PDB entry 7CCJ | X-ray diffraction, 3.30 A resolution | chains A and F of the 3 polymer chains in the assembly

Chain A:
Name: HNHc domain-containing protein
Source organism: Streptomyces pristinaespiralis
Notes: fragment: Sulfur binding domain
UniProtKB: A0A0M4DML1 (A0A0M4DML1_STRPR); residue numbers follow UniProt; this construct covers 1-165
Chain sequence (165 residues; row label = number of the first residue in the row):
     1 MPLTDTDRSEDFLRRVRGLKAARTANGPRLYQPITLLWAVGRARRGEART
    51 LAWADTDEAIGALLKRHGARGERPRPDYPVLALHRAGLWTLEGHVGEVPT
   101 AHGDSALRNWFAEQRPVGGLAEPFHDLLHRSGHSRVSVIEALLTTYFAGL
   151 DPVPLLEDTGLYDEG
Disordered / not traced: 1-3, 163-165
Reported in the primary citation:
  - binding site for the 8-nt DNA strand: His102, Asp104

Chain F:
Molecule: 8-nt DNA strand
Sequence (8 nucleotides; row label = number of the first residue in the row):
     1 GATGXTCC
Modified residues: AS (2-deoxy-adenosine -5'-thio-monophosphate) at position 5

How chain A and chain F interact:
Residue-residue contacts - 29 pairs, chain A then chain F:
  Lys20(A) with DT3(F), base contact; DG4(F), sugar contact
  Ala21(A) with DG4(F), phosphate contact; AS_5(F), phosphate contact
  Ala22(A) with DG4(F), hydrogen bond to the phosphate; AS_5(F), hydrogen bond to the phosphate
  Arg29(A) with AS_5(F), phosphate contact; DT6(F), salt bridge to the phosphate
  Tyr31(A) with AS_5(F), base contact; DT6(F), hydrogen bond to the phosphate
  Gln32(A) with DG4(F), phosphate contact
  Arg73(A) with DT6(F), salt bridge to the phosphate; DC7(F), base contact
  Tyr78(A) with AS_5(F), base contact; DT6(F), base contact
  Pro79(A) with AS_5(F), base contact
  Ala82(A) with DG4(F), phosphate contact
  Arg85(A) with DT3(F), hydrogen bond to the phosphate; DG4(F), salt bridge to the phosphate
  Thr100(A) with DT3(F), phosphate contact; DG4(F), phosphate contact
  Ala101(A) with DG4(F), hydrogen bond to the phosphate; AS_5(F), base contact
  His102(A) with DT3(F), base contact; DG4(F), hydrogen bond to the base; AS_5(F), base contact
  Gly103(A) with AS_5(F), base contact; DT6(F), base contact
  Asp104(A) with DC7(F), hydrogen bond to the base
Also at the interface, not in a pair above, chain A (17 interface residues in all): Gly71

Summary:
Chain A and chain F form an interface of 17 and 5 residues respectively; the contacts include 7 hydrogen bonds
and 3 salt bridges. Polar contacts include His102(A)-DG4(F), Asp104(A)-DC7(F) and Ala22(A)-DG4(F). From the
paper: a binding site for the 8-nt DNA strand at His102(A) and Asp104(A).
Here chain A is HNHc domain-containing protein (Streptomyces pristinaespiralis) and chain F is an 8-nt DNA
strand. Entry 7CCJ (Sulfur binding domain of SprMcrA complexed with phosphorothioated DNA) was determined by
X-ray diffraction, deposited together with 7CC9 and 7CCD.
